Entry 1PJ0 (X-ray diffraction, 1.90 A resolution); this record covers chains A and B.

Chain A (and B):
Protein: Ribonucleoside-diphosphate reductase 1 beta chain
Organism: Escherichia coli
Notes: EC 1.17.4.1; chain B of this document is another copy of the same molecule, construct and numbering; everything in this record applies to it too
Reference sequence: P69924 (RIR2_ECOLI); residues 1-375 here = UniProt positions 1-375
Chain sequence (375 residues; each row starts with the number of its first residue):
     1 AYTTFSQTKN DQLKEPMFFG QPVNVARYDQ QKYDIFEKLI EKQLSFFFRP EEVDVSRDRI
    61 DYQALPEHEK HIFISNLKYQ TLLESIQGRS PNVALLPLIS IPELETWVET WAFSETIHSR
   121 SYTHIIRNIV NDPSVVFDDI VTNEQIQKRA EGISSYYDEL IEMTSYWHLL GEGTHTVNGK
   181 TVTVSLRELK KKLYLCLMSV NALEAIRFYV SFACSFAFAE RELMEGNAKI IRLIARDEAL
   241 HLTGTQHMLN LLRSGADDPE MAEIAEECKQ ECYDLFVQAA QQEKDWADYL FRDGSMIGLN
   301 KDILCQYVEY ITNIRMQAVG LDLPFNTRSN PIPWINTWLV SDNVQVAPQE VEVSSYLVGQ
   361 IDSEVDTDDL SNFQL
Unresolved in the structure: 341-375
Differences from the reference sequence: engineered mutation Phe48 (Trp in P69924), Glu84 (Asp in P69924)
Metal / ion sites: Fe ion site 1: Glu84, Glu115, His118, Glu238; Fe ion site 2: Glu115, Glu204, Glu238, His241; Hg2+ site 1: Tyr194, Ala265, Cys272; Hg2+ site 2 near Cys196 (its only coordinating residue here); Hg2+ site 3: Val210, Cys214; Hg2+ site 4: Ile264, Cys268; Hg2+ site 5: Lys284, Glu309

How chain A and chain B interact:
Residue-residue contacts (132; chain A residue first):
  Tyr2(A) - Arg89(B)
  Tyr2(A) - Val93(B)  hydrophobic
  Tyr2(A) - Asp158(B)
  Tyr2(A) - Ile161(B)  hydrophobic
  Thr3(A) - Asp158(B)  hydrogen bond
  Thr4(A) - Arg89(B)  hydrogen bond (backbone-side chain)
  Thr4(A) - Ser90(B)
  Thr4(A) - Ser154(B)
  Thr4(A) - Tyr157(B)
  Thr4(A) - Asp158(B)  hydrogen bond (backbone-side chain)
  Thr4(A) - Ile161(B)
  Phe5(A) - Leu82(B)  hydrophobic
  Phe5(A) - Ile86(B)  hydrophobic
  Phe5(A) - Gln147(B)
  Gln7(A) - Val141(B)
  Thr8(A) - Val141(B)
  Lys9(A) - Val141(B)
  Lys9(A) - Thr142(B)
  Val23(A) - Arg89(B)  hydrogen bond (backbone-side chain)
  Asn24(A) - Ser85(B)
  Asn24(A) - Arg89(B)  hydrogen bond (backbone-side chain)
  Asn24(A) - Val141(B)
  Val25(A) - Ser85(B)
  Val25(A) - Phe137(B)  hydrophobic
  Val25(A) - Ile140(B)  hydrophobic
  Val25(A) - Val141(B)  hydrophobic
  Ala26(A) - Ser85(B)  hydrogen bond (backbone-side chain)
  Arg27(A) - Thr123(B)
  Arg27(A) - Ser134(B)  hydrogen bond
  Arg27(A) - Phe137(B)
  Tyr28(A) - Ser119(B)
  Tyr28(A) - Arg120(B)
  Tyr28(A) - Thr123(B)  hydrogen bond (backbone-side chain)
  Asp29(A) - Thr123(B)
  Asp29(A) - Arg127(B)
  Asp29(A) - Pro133(B)
  Asp29(A) - Phe137(B)
  Glu37(A) - Arg120(B)  salt bridge
  Ile40(A) - Arg120(B)
  Glu41(A) - Arg49(B)  hydrogen bond (backbone-side chain)
  Glu41(A) - Arg120(B)
  Leu44(A) - Phe47(B)
  Leu44(A) - Arg49(B)
  Leu44(A) - Phe113(B)  hydrophobic
  Leu44(A) - Ile117(B)  hydrophobic
  Leu44(A) - Arg120(B)
  Ser45(A) - Arg49(B)
  Phe47(A) - Leu44(B)
  Phe47(A) - Phe47(B)  hydrophobic
  Arg49(A) - Glu41(B)  hydrogen bond (side chain-backbone)
  Arg49(A) - Leu44(B)
  Leu82(A) - Phe5(B)  hydrophobic
  Ser85(A) - Asn24(B)
  Ser85(A) - Val25(B)
  Ser85(A) - Ala26(B)  hydrogen bond (side chain-backbone)
  Ile86(A) - Phe5(B)  hydrophobic
  Gly88(A) - Glu109(B)
  Arg89(A) - Tyr2(B)
  Arg89(A) - Thr4(B)  hydrogen bond (side chain-backbone)
  Arg89(A) - Val23(B)  hydrogen bond (side chain-backbone)
  Arg89(A) - Asn24(B)  hydrogen bond (side chain-backbone)
  Arg89(A) - Glu105(B)  salt bridge
  Arg89(A) - Glu109(B)
  Ser90(A) - Thr4(B)
  Asn92(A) - Asn92(B)
  Asn92(A) - Leu96(B)
  Asn92(A) - Glu109(B)  hydrogen bond
  Val93(A) - Tyr2(B)
  Val93(A) - Leu96(B)  hydrophobic
  Leu96(A) - Asn92(B)
  Leu96(A) - Val93(B)  hydrophobic
  Glu105(A) - Arg89(B)  salt bridge
  Glu109(A) - Gly88(B)
  Glu109(A) - Arg89(B)
  Glu109(A) - Asn92(B)  hydrogen bond
  Glu109(A) - Thr116(B)
  Phe113(A) - Leu44(B)  hydrophobic
  Phe113(A) - Thr110(B)
  Phe113(A) - Phe113(B)  hydrophobic
  Thr116(A) - Glu109(B)
  Ile117(A) - Leu44(B)  hydrophobic
  Ser119(A) - Tyr28(B)
  Arg120(A) - Tyr28(B)
  Arg120(A) - Glu37(B)  salt bridge
  Arg120(A) - Ile40(B)
  Arg120(A) - Glu41(B)
  Arg120(A) - Leu44(B)
  Thr123(A) - Arg27(B)
  Thr123(A) - Tyr28(B)  hydrogen bond (side chain-backbone)
  Thr123(A) - Asp29(B)
  Arg127(A) - Tyr28(B)
  Arg127(A) - Asp29(B)
  Pro133(A) - Asp29(B)
  Ser134(A) - Arg27(B)  hydrogen bond
  Ser134(A) - Gln30(B)
  Phe137(A) - Val25(B)  hydrophobic
  Phe137(A) - Arg27(B)
  Phe137(A) - Asp29(B)
  Asp138(A) - Lys9(B)
  Ile140(A) - Val25(B)  hydrophobic
  Val141(A) - Gln7(B)
  Val141(A) - Thr8(B)
  Val141(A) - Lys9(B)
  Val141(A) - Asn24(B)
  Val141(A) - Val25(B)  hydrophobic
  Thr142(A) - Lys9(B)
  Gln147(A) - Phe5(B)
  Ser154(A) - Thr4(B)  hydrogen bond (backbone-side chain)
  Ser154(A) - Phe5(B)
  Tyr157(A) - Thr4(B)
  Asp158(A) - Tyr2(B)
  Asp158(A) - Thr3(B)  hydrogen bond
  Asp158(A) - Thr4(B)  hydrogen bond (side chain-backbone)
  Ile161(A) - Tyr2(B)  hydrophobic
  Ile161(A) - Thr4(B)
  Glu162(A) - Leu169(B)
  Ser165(A) - Ser165(B)  hydrogen bond
  Ser165(A) - Leu169(B)
  Tyr166(A) - Leu169(B)  hydrophobic
  Leu169(A) - Glu162(B)
  Leu169(A) - Ser165(B)
  Leu169(A) - Tyr166(B)  hydrophobic
  Leu169(A) - Leu169(B)  hydrophobic
  Leu170(A) - Val177(B)  hydrophobic
  His175(A) - Asn178(B)  hydrogen bond
  Thr176(A) - Thr176(B)
  Thr176(A) - Val177(B)
  Thr176(A) - Asn178(B)  hydrogen bond (backbone-backbone)
  Val177(A) - Leu170(B)  hydrophobic
  Val177(A) - Thr176(B)
  Asn178(A) - His175(B)  hydrogen bond
  Asn178(A) - Thr176(B)  hydrogen bond (backbone-backbone)
Other interface residues (no listed pair), chain A (66 interface residues in all): Ser6, Gln30, Pro97, Thr106, Thr110, Gly179
Other interface residues (no listed pair), chain B (67 interface residues in all): Ala1, Ser6, Ser45, Pro97, Thr106, Ala112, Asp138

Summary:
Chain A and chain B form an interface of 66 and 67 residues respectively, with 26 hydrogen bonds and 4 salt
bridges. Polar pairs include Glu37(A)-Arg120(B), Arg89(A)-Glu105(B) and Thr3(A)-Asp158(B). Glu84(A),
Glu115(A), His118(A) and Glu238(A) coordinate Fe ion site 1.
Chain A and chain B are both Ribonucleoside-diphosphate reductase 1 beta chain (Escherichia coli); the
structure, Ribonucleotide reductase R2-D84E/W48F mutant soaked with ferrous ions at neutral ph, was determined
by X-ray diffraction together with 1PIY, 1PIZ, 1PJ1, 1PM2 and 1R65 from the same study.
